8RJK - chains N and d of the 54 polymer chains in the assembly; structure by electron microscopy, 5.91 A resolution (low resolution: residue-level contacts below are approximate; hydrogen-bond / salt-bridge calls are withheld).

== Chain N (and d) ==
Molecule: Citrate synthase
Organism: Synechococcus elongatus PCC 7942
Notes: chain d of this document is another copy of the same molecule, construct and numbering; everything in this record applies to it too
UniProtKB: Q31QM5 (Q31QM5_SYNE7); residue numbers follow UniProt; this construct covers 1-386
Amino-acid sequence (394 residues; each row starts with the number of its first residue):
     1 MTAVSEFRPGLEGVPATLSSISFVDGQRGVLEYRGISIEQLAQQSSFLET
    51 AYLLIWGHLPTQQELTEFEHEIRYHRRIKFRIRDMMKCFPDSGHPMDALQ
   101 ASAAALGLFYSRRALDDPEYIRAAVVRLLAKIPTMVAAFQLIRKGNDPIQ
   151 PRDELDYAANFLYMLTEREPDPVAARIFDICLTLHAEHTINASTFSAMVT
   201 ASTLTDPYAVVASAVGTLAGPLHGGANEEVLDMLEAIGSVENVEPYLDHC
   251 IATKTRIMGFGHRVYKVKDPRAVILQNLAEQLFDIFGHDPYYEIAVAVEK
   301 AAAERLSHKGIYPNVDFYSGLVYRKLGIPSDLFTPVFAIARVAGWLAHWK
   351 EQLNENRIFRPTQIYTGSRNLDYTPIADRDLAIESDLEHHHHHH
Not modelled in the structure: 1-4, 115, 224-225, 378-394 (chain d: 1-4, 115-116, 378-394)
Sequence notes: engineered mutation Arg-369 (His in Q31QM5); expression tag (387-394)
From the paper describing this entry:
  - mutagenesis - L18Q: unchanged catalytic activity on saturating substrate conditions

== How chain N and chain d interact ==
Residue-residue contacts (64):
  Phe-7(N) / Pro-15(d)
  Gly-10(N) / Arg-360(d)
  Gly-10(N) / Pro-361(d)
  Leu-11(N) / Pro-361(d)
  Leu-11(N) / Thr-362(d)
  Gly-13(N) / Glu-6(d)
  Gly-13(N) / Thr-362(d)
  Val-14(N) / Thr-362(d)
  Val-14(N) / Gln-363(d)
  Pro-15(N) / Glu-6(d)
  Pro-15(N) / Thr-362(d)
  Pro-15(N) / Gln-363(d)
  Pro-15(N) / Ile-364(d)
  Thr-17(N) / Ile-364(d)
  Leu-18(N) / Ile-364(d)
  Leu-18(N) / Tyr-365(d)
  Leu-18(N) / Thr-366(d)
  Ser-19(N) / Ile-364(d)
  Ser-19(N) / Tyr-365(d)
  Ser-19(N) / Thr-366(d)
  Ser-19(N) / Gly-367(d)
  Phe-23(N) / Ser-368(d)
  Phe-23(N) / Arg-369(d)
  Glu-32(N) / Arg-369(d)
  Glu-32(N) / Asn-370(d)
  Gly-35(N) / Ser-368(d)
  Gly-35(N) / Leu-371(d)
  Ser-37(N) / Leu-371(d)
  Gln-40(N) / Tyr-373(d)
  Leu-41(N) / Tyr-373(d)
  Leu-59(N) / Ala-377(d)
  Pro-90(N) / Leu-108(d)
  Ala-104(N) / Ala-101(d)
  Leu-108(N) / Pro-90(d)
  Thr-203(N) / Pro-221(d)
  Thr-205(N) / Gly-220(d)
  Thr-205(N) / Leu-222(d)
  Arg-360(N) / Leu-11(d)
  Pro-361(N) / Ile-190(d)
  Pro-361(N) / Asn-191(d)
  Pro-361(N) / Ala-192(d)
  Thr-362(N) / Gly-13(d)
  Thr-362(N) / Val-14(d)
  Gln-363(N) / Pro-15(d)
  Gln-363(N) / Ala-16(d)
  Ile-364(N) / Pro-15(d)
  Ile-364(N) / Thr-17(d)
  Ile-364(N) / Leu-18(d)
  Tyr-365(N) / Ser-19(d)
  Tyr-365(N) / Ser-22(d)
  Thr-366(N) / Leu-18(d)
  Thr-366(N) / Ser-19(d)
  Gly-367(N) / Ser-19(d)
  Ser-368(N) / Arg-34(d)
  Ser-368(N) / Gly-35(d)
  Arg-369(N) / Glu-32(d)
  Arg-369(N) / Gly-35(d)
  Asn-370(N) / Gly-35(d)
  Leu-371(N) / Gly-35(d)
  Leu-371(N) / Ile-36(d)
  Tyr-373(N) / Ile-36(d)
  Tyr-373(N) / Leu-41(d)
  Pro-375(N) / Gln-44(d)
  Ala-377(N) / Leu-59(d)
Other interface residues (no listed pair), chain N (47 interface residues in all): Ala-16, Ser-20, Ser-22, Arg-34, Pro-60, Met-85, Cys-88, Ala-101, Leu-204, Gly-220, Pro-221
Other interface residues (no listed pair), chain d (54 interface residues in all): Phe-7, Pro-9, Gly-10, Glu-12, Ser-20, Ser-37, Gln-40, Met-85, Cys-88, Ala-104, Thr-203, His-223, Phe-359, Asp-372

== In short ==
47 residues of chain N face 54 of chain d across their interface. The paper reports that L18Q of chain N
leaves catalytic activity on saturating substrate conditions unchanged.
Both chains are Citrate synthase (Synechococcus elongatus PCC 7942). Entry 8RJK (Pseudoatomic model of a
second-order Sierpinski triangle formed by the citrate synthase from Synechococcus elongatus) was determined
by electron microscopy, deposited together with 8BP7, 8BEI, 8RJL and 8AN1.
